PDB entry 8SGB | X-ray diffraction, 2.80 A resolution | chains A and C of the 4 polymer chains in the assembly

Chain A:
Name: Antigen-presenting glycoprotein CD1d
Source organism: Homo sapiens
UniProtKB: P15813 (CD1D_HUMAN); residues 5-278 here correspond to UniProt positions 23-296 (UniProt number = residue number + 18)
Chain sequence (347 residues; numbered 4 to 350; the number before each row is that of its first residue):
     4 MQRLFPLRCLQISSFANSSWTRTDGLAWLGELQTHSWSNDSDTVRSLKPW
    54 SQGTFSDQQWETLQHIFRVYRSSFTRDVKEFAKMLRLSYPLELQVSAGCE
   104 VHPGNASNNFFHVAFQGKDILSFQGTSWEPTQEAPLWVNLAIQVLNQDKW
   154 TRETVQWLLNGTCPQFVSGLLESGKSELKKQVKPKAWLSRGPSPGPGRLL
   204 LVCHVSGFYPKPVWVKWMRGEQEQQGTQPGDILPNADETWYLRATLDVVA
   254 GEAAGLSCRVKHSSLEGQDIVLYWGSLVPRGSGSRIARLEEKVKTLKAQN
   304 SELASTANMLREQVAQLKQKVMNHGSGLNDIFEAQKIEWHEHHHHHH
Unresolved in the structure: 4-5, 278-350
Disulfide bonds: Cys102-Cys166, Cys206-Cys261
Covalent attachments: N-acetylglucosamine (NAG) linked to Asn20, Asn42, Asn163
Construct notes: initiating methionine (4); expression tag (279-350)
Swiss-Prot annotation at these positions:
  - binding site (a D-galactosylceramide): Asp80, Asp151 to Thr154
  - glycosylation (N-linked (GlcNAc...) asparagine): Asn20, Asn42, Asn108, Asn163

Chain C:
Name: Natural Killer T cell receptor TRAV26A-2 alpha chain
Source organism: Homo sapiens
Chain sequence (207 residues; each row starts with the number of its first residue; numbering starts at 0):
     0 MDAKTTQPNSMESNEEEPVHLPCNHSTISGTDYIHWYRQLPSQGPEYVIH
    50 GLTSNVNNRMASLAIAEDRKSSTLILHRATLRDAAVYYCILRDGWGGTYK
   100 YIFGTGTRLKVLANIQNPDPAVYQLRDSKSSDKSVCLFTDFDSQTNVSQS
   150 KDSDVYITDKCVLDMRSMDFKSNSAVAWSNKSDFACANAFNNSIIPEDTF
   200 FPSPESS
Unresolved in the structure: 0-1
Disulfide bonds: Cys22-Cys88, Cys135-Cys185

Chain A / chain C interface:
Contacting residue pairs (15):
  Gln62(A) - Trp94(C)
  Leu66(A) - Trp94(C)  hydrophobic
  Glu156(A) - Tyr32(C)
  Glu156(A) - His49(C)  salt bridge
  Trp160(A) - Thr30(C)  hydrogen bond (side chain-backbone)
  Trp160(A) - Tyr32(C)
  Trp160(A) - Gly93(C)
  Trp160(A) - Trp94(C)
  Asn163(A) - Thr52(C)
  Gly164(A) - Gly29(C)
  Gly164(A) - Thr30(C)
  Thr165(A) - Thr30(C)
  Gln168(A) - Ser28(C)
  Gln168(A) - Gly29(C)  hydrogen bond (side chain-backbone)
  Gln168(A) - Thr30(C)  hydrogen bond
Other interface residues (no listed pair), chain A (10 interface residues in all): Phe58, Gln159
Other interface residues (no listed pair), chain C (9 interface residues in all): Leu51

In short:
10 residues of chain A and 9 residues of chain C are in contact; the contacts include 3 hydrogen bonds and 1
salt bridge. Among the polar pairs are Glu156(A)-His49(C), Trp160(A)-Thr30(C) and Gln168(A)-Gly29(C). Curated
annotation (UniProt) lists 5 D-galactosylceramide-binding residues on chain A.
Here chain A is Antigen-presenting glycoprotein CD1d and chain C is Natural Killer T cell receptor TRAV26A-2
alpha chain, both from Homo sapiens. Entry 8SGB (Crystal Structure of CD1d-lipid complexed with
Beta-2-Microglobulin, TCR Alpha-Chain and TCR Beta-Chain) was determined by X-ray diffraction.
